Entry 9C7T (electron microscopy, 2.70 A resolution); this record covers chains A and C of the 4 polymer chains in the assembly.

Chain A:
Protein: Serine/threonine-protein phosphatase 2A 65 kDa regulatory subunit A alpha isoform
From: Homo sapiens
UniProt: P30153 (2AAA_HUMAN); residue numbers follow UniProt; this construct covers 9-589
Amino-acid sequence (584 residues; numbered 6 to 589; the number before each row is that of its first residue):
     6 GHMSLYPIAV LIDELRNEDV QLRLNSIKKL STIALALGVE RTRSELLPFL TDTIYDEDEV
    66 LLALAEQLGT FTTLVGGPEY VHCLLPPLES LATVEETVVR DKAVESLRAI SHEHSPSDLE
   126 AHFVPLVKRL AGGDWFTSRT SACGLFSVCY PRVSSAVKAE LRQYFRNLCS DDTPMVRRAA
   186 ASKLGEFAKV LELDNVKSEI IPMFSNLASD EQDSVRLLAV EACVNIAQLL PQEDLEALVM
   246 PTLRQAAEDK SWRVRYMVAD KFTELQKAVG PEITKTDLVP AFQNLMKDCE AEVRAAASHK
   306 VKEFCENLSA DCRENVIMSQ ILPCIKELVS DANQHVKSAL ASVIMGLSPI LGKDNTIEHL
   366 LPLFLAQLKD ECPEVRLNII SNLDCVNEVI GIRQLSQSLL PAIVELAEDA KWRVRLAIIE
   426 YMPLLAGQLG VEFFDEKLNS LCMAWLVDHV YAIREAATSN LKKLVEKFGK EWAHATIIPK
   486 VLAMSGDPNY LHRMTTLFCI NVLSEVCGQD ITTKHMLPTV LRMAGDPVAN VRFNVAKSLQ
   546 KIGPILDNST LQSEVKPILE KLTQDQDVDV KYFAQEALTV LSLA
Unresolved in the structure: 6-8
Construct notes: expression tag (6-8)
Swiss-Prot annotation at these positions:
  - modified residue: Lys280 (N6-acetyllysine)
  - natural variant: Val132 (V132L: In HJS2), Pro179 (P179L: In HJS2), Met180 (M180T: In HJS2; M180V: In HJS2), Arg182 (R182W: In HJS2), Arg258 (R258H: In HJS2), Val470 (V470A: In HJS2; uncertain significance), Arg498 (R498L: In HJS2)

Chain C:
Protein: Serine/threonine-protein phosphatase 2A catalytic subunit alpha isoform
From: Homo sapiens
Notes: EC 3.1.3.16
UniProt: P67775 (PP2AA_HUMAN); residues 1-309 here = UniProt positions 1-309
Amino-acid sequence (311 residues; each row starts with the number of its first residue; numbers below 1 keep their minus sign (Gly-1 is residue -1)):
    -1 GHMDEKVFTK ELDQWIEQLN ECKQLSESQV KSLCEKAKEI LTKESNVQEV RCPVTVCGDV
    59 HGQFHDLMEL FRIGGKSPDT NYLFMGDYVD RGYYSVETVT LLVALKVRYR ERITILRGNH
   119 ESRQITQVYG FYDECLRKYG NANVWKYFTD LFDYLPLTAL VDGQIFCLHG GLSPSIDTLD
   179 HIRALDRLQE VPHEGPMCDL LWSDPDDRGG WGISPRGAGY TFGQDISETF NHANGLTLVS
   239 RAHQLVMEGY NWCHDRNVVT IFSAPNYCYR CGNQAAIMEL DDTLKYSFLQ FDPAPRRGEP
   299 HVTRRTPDYF L
Unresolved in the structure: -1 to 1
Modified positions: Leu309 (methyl L-leucinate; MLL)
Construct notes: expression tag (-1 to 0)
Ion coordination: Zn2+: His59, Asp85; Fe2+: Asp85, Asn117, His167, His241
Swiss-Prot annotation at these positions:
  - active site: His118 (Proton donor)
  - binding site (Mn(2+)): Asp57, His59, Asp85, Asn117, His167, His241
  - binding site (Zn(2+)): Asp57, His59, Asp85
  - binding site (Fe(3+)): Asp85, Asn117, His167, His241
  - modified residue: Tyr307 (Phosphotyrosine)
  - natural variant: Gly60 (G60V: In HJS3; uncertain significance), Asp88 (D88G: In HJS3), Gln122 (Q122H: In HJS3), Tyr127 (Y127C: In HJS3), Asp131 (D131H: In HJS3), His191 (H191R: In HJS3), Asp223 (D223H: In HJS3; D223V: In HJS3), Tyr265 (Y265C: In HJS3), Phe308 (F308FF: In HJS3)
  - mutagenesis: Asp85 (D85N: Loss of phosphatase activity)

How chain A and chain C interact:
Residue-residue contacts (51):
  Trp257(A) - Thr304(C)
  Trp257(A) - Leu309(C)
  Arg258(A) - Phe308(C)  hydrogen bond (side chain-backbone)
  Arg258(A) - Leu309(C)
  Tyr261(A) - Leu309(C)
  Met262(A) - Leu309(C)
  Glu297(A) - Thr304(C)  hydrogen bond
  Glu297(A) - Leu309(C)
  His340(A) - Arg303(C)  hydrogen bond
  Trp417(A) - Glu67(C)  hydrogen bond
  Trp417(A) - Ile71(C)
  Arg418(A) - Glu67(C)  salt bridge
  Arg418(A) - Arg70(C)
  Arg418(A) - Pro293(C)
  His454(A) - Ile71(C)
  His454(A) - Leu287(C)
  Val455(A) - Arg70(C)
  Val455(A) - Ile71(C)
  Tyr456(A) - Arg70(C)
  Tyr456(A) - Ile71(C)  hydrogen bond (backbone-backbone)
  Tyr456(A) - Gly73(C)
  Tyr456(A) - Lys74(C)  hydrogen bond
  Ala457(A) - Arg70(C)  hydrogen bond (backbone-backbone)
  Pro493(A) - Asp279(C)
  Pro493(A) - Asp280(C)
  Asn494(A) - Asp279(C)
  Tyr495(A) - Pro51(C)  hydrophobic
  Tyr495(A) - Asp77(C)
  Tyr495(A) - Thr78(C)
  Tyr495(A) - Asn79(C)
  Tyr495(A) - Asp280(C)
  Leu496(A) - Thr78(C)
  Leu496(A) - Glu277(C)
  Arg498(A) - Asp280(C)  salt bridge
  Met499(A) - Asp77(C)
  Ala534(A) - Arg110(C)
  Asn535(A) - Pro76(C)  hydrogen bond (side chain-backbone)
  Asn535(A) - Asp77(C)  hydrogen bond (side chain-backbone)
  Asn535(A) - Asn79(C)  hydrogen bond
  Asn535(A) - Arg110(C)
  Phe538(A) - Pro76(C)
  Phe538(A) - Asp77(C)
  Phe538(A) - Arg110(C)
  Asn539(A) - Asp77(C)  hydrogen bond
  Asp572(A) - Arg110(C)  salt bridge
  Asp574(A) - Tyr107(C)
  Asp574(A) - Arg110(C)  salt bridge
  Tyr577(A) - Thr7(C)
  Tyr577(A) - Lys8(C)  hydrogen bond
  Tyr577(A) - Arg106(C)
  Glu581(A) - Lys8(C)  salt bridge
Also at the interface, not in a pair above, chain A (33 interface residues in all): Leu222, Glu460, Phe503, Val533, Lys542, Val573, Phe578
Also at the interface, not in a pair above, chain C (27 interface residues in all): Phe69, Gly72, Glu109

Overview:
The interface between chain A and chain C involves 33 residues on one side and 27 on the other; the contacts
include 12 hydrogen bonds and 5 salt bridges. Polar pairs include Arg418(A)-Glu67(C), Arg498(A)-Asp280(C) and
Asp572(A)-Arg110(C).
Chain A is Serine/threonine-protein phosphatase 2A 65 kDa regulatory subunit A alpha isoform and chain C is
Serine/threonine-protein phosphatase 2A catalytic subunit alpha isoform, both from Homo sapiens; the
structure, PP2A:B55-Eya3 substrate complex, was determined by electron microscopy (same publication as 9C6B).
